PDB entry 7UBB | electron microscopy, 4.50 A resolution (low resolution: residue-level contacts below are approximate; hydrogen-bond / salt-bridge calls are withheld) | chains E and F of the 8 polymer chains in the assembly

Chain E (and F):
Protein: RecT
From: Listeria innocua Clip11262
Notes: chain F of this document is another copy of the same molecule, construct and numbering; everything in this record applies to it too
Reference sequence: Q92FL9 (Q92FL9_LISIN); residues 1-271 here = UniProt positions 1-271
Amino-acid sequence (274 residues; numbered -2 to 271; the number before each row is that of its first residue; numbers below 1 keep their minus sign (Gly-2 is residue -2)):
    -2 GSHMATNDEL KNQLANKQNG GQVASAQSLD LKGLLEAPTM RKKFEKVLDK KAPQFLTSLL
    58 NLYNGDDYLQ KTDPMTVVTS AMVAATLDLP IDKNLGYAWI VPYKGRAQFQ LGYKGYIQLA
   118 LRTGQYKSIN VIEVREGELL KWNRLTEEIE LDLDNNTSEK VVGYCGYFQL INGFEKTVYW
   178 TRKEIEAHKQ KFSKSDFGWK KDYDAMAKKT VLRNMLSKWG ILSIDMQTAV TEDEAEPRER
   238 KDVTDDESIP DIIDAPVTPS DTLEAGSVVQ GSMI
Unresolved in the structure: -2 to 109, 222-271
Sequence notes: expression tag (-2 to 0)
From the paper describing this entry:
  - mutagenesis - K157A, K180A: unchanged binding to DNA
  - mutagenesis - K111A/K215A, K206A/K215A, K206A/R210A, K206E, R210A/K215A, K215A/W216A: abolished binding to DNA
  - mutagenesis - L118A/F171A, I126H, W216R: abolished expression
  - mutagenesis - V98A, K191A/F194A: decreased binding to duplex intermediate
  - mutagenesis - V98W, Y100A, Y100E, K101A, K101E, Q107A, Q107H, K191A, K191E, F194A, F194E: unchanged binding to duplex intermediate
  - mutagenesis - V98A: unchanged binding to ssDNA
  - mutagenesis - K111A: decreased binding to DNA

Interface between chain E and chain F:
Contacting residue pairs - 12 pairs, chain E then chain F:
  Ile114(E) - Trp216(F)
  Gln115(E) - Ile218(F)
  Leu118(E) - Leu167(F)
  Leu118(E) - Asn169(F)
  Leu118(E) - Phe171(F)
  Arg119(E) - Ile218(F)
  Gly121(E) - Asn169(F)
  Ile126(E) - Lys173(F)
  Asn127(E) - Arg141(F)
  Asn127(E) - Leu142(F)
  Asn127(E) - Glu144(F)
  Tyr164(E) - Leu142(F)
Other interface residues (no listed pair), chain E (10 interface residues in all): Lys124, Ile129
Other interface residues (no listed pair), chain F (10 interface residues in all): Glu172

Overview:
The chain E/chain F interface involves 10 residues from each chain. The paper reports that K111A/K215A,
K206A/K215A and K206A/R210A of chain E, among others, abolish binding to DNA; L118A/F171A, I126H and W216R of
chain E abolish expression; 25 substitutions were tested in all.
Both chains are RecT (Listeria innocua Clip11262). Entry 7UBB (Structure of RecT protein from Listeria
innoccua phage A118 in complex with 83-mer ssDNA) was determined by electron microscopy together with 7UB2
from the same study.
